9CSB - chains I and J of the 7 polymer chains in the assembly; structure by electron microscopy, 3.34 A resolution.

[Chain I]
Name: Kappa Fab_1F4 Light Chain
Organism: Mus musculus
Sequence (213 residues; each row starts with the number of its first residue):
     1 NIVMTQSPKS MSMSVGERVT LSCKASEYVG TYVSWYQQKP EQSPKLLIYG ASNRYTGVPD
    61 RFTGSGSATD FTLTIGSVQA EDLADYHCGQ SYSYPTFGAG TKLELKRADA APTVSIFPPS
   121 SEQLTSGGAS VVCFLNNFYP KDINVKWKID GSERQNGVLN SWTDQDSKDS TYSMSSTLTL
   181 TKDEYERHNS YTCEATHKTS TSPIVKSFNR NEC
Disordered / not traced: 106-213
Disulfide bonds: Cys23-Cys88

[Chain J]
Name: IgG2b Fab_1F4 Heavy Chain
Organism: Mus musculus
Sequence (454 residues; row label = number of the first residue in the row):
     1 EVQLQQSGAE LVKPGASVKL SCTASGFNIK DTYMYWVKQR PEQGLEWIGR IDPANGDTKY
    61 DPKFQGKATI TTDTFSNTAY LQLSSLTSED TAVYYCARKG LRWAMDYWGQ GTSVTVSTAK
   121 TTPPSVYPLA PGCGDTTGSS VTLGCLVKGY FPESVTVTWN SGSLSSSVHT FPALLQSGLY
   181 TMSSSVTVPS STWPSQTVTC SVAHPASSTT VDKKLEPSGP ISTINPCPPC KECHKCPAPN
   241 LEGGPSVFIF PPNIKDVLMI SLTPKVTCVV VDVSEDDPDV QISWFVNNVE VHTAQTQTHR
   301 EDYNSTIRVV STLPIQHQDW MSGKEFKCKV NNKDLPSPIE RTISKIKGLV RAPQVYILPP
   361 PAEQLSRKDV SLTCLVVGFN PGDISVEWTS NGHTEENYKD TAPVLDSDGS YFIYSKLNMK
   421 TSKWEKTDSF SCNVRHEGLK NYYLKKTISR SPGK
Disordered / not traced: 1, 118-454
Disulfide bonds: Cys22-Cys96

[Interface between chain I and chain J]
Residue-residue contacts (25; chain I residue first):
  Tyr32(I) - Arg102(J)
  Tyr36(I) - Ala104(J)  hydrogen bond (side chain-backbone)
  Tyr36(I) - Met105(J)
  Gln38(I) - Gln39(J)
  Ser43(I) - Gly109(J)
  Pro44(I) - Tyr95(J)
  Pro44(I) - Trp108(J)
  Leu46(I) - Ala104(J)
  Leu46(I) - Met105(J)
  Leu46(I) - Asp106(J)
  Tyr49(I) - Leu101(J)  hydrophobic
  Tyr49(I) - Ala104(J)  hydrophobic
  Gly50(I) - Arg102(J)
  Tyr55(I) - Asp106(J)  hydrogen bond
  His87(I) - Leu45(J)
  Ser91(I) - Trp103(J)  hydrogen bond (side chain-backbone)
  Tyr94(I) - Trp47(J)  hydrophobic
  Tyr94(I) - Arg50(J)
  Tyr94(I) - Lys59(J)
  Pro95(I) - Tyr35(J)  hydrophobic
  Pro95(I) - Trp47(J)
  Phe97(I) - Val37(J)  hydrophobic
  Phe97(I) - Leu45(J)
  Phe97(I) - Met105(J)  hydrophobic
  Ala99(I) - Gly44(J)
Other interface residues (no listed pair), chain I (19 interface residues in all): Thr31, Ser34, Asn53, Gly98
Other interface residues (no listed pair), chain J (19 interface residues in all): Gln43, Tyr107

[In short]
Chain I and chain J each contribute 19 residues to their interface; the contacts include 3 hydrogen bonds.
Polar pairs include Tyr36(I)-Ala104(J), Tyr55(I)-Asp106(J) and Ser91(I)-Trp103(J).
Chain I is Kappa Fab_1F4 Light Chain and chain J is IgG2b Fab_1F4 Heavy Chain, both from Mus musculus; the
structure, Native human GABAA receptor of beta3-alpha1-beta2-alpha2-gamma2 assembly, was determined by
electron microscopy together with 9CRS, 9CRV, 9CT0, 9CTJ, 9CTP, 9CTV and 6 further entries from the same
study.
